3BCQ - chains C and D of the 4 polymer chains in the assembly; structure by X-ray diffraction, 2.40 A resolution.

# Chain C
Name: Alpha-chain hemoglobin
Source organism: Brycon cephalus
UniProtKB: A1YZP4 (A1YZP4_9TELE); residues 1-142 here correspond to UniProt positions 2-143 (UniProt number = residue number + 1)
Chain sequence (142 residues; row label = number of the first residue in the row):
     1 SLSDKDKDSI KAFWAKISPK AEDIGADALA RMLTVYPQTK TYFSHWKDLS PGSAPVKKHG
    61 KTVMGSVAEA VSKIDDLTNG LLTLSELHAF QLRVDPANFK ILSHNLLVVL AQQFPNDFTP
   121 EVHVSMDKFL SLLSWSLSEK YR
Bound ions: heme Fe: H88 (together with oxygen molecule)
Residues lining bound ligands: heme / oxygen molecule: M32, T39, Y42, F43, H45, W46, H59, T62, V63, S66, V67, L84, L87, H88, L92, V94, N98, F99, L102, L133, L137

# Chain D
Name: Beta-chain hemoglobin
Source organism: Brycon cephalus
Chain sequence (146 residues; each row starts with the number of its first residue):
     1 VEWSTAERSA IAGLWGKISV DEIGPQALSR LLIVYPWTQR HFAAFGNLSS PAAINGNPKV
    61 AHHGKVVMGG LERAIKNMDN IKAAYSSLSV MHSEKLHVDP DNFRLLADCI TVCVAMKFGP
   121 SAFTPDVQEA WQKFLAVVVA ALSRYH
Bound ions: heme Fe: H92 (together with oxygen molecule)
Residues lining bound ligands:
  - heme (HEM): T38, H41, F42, A44, F45, H63, V66, V67, G70, L71, Y85, L88, M91, H92, L96, V98, N102, F103, L106, I110, L142
  - oxygen molecule (OXY): F42, H63, V67, H92, L106

# Interface between chain C and chain D
Residue-residue contacts (34):
  R31(C) - F123(D)  hydrogen bond (side chain-backbone)
  R31(C) - T124(D)
  R31(C) - P125(D)
  R31(C) - Q128(D)  hydrogen bond
  T34(C) - P125(D)
  T34(C) - E129(D)
  V35(C) - P125(D)
  V35(C) - Q128(D)
  V35(C) - E129(D)
  V35(C) - Q132(D)
  Y36(C) - Q132(D)  hydrogen bond
  P51(C) - P125(D)  hydrophobic
  H104(C) - D108(D)  salt bridge
  N105(C) - Q128(D)  hydrogen bond
  L107(C) - V112(D)  hydrophobic
  V108(C) - T111(D)
  V108(C) - A115(D)  hydrophobic
  V108(C) - F123(D)  hydrophobic
  A111(C) - M116(D)  hydrophobic
  Q112(C) - A115(D)
  Q112(C) - G119(D)
  Q112(C) - P120(D)
  Q112(C) - F123(D)  hydrogen bond (side chain-backbone)
  P115(C) - M116(D)
  F118(C) - R30(D)  hydrogen bond (backbone-side chain)
  F118(C) - M116(D)
  T119(C) - R30(D)
  P120(C) - R30(D)
  P120(C) - I33(D)  hydrophobic
  P120(C) - V34(D)
  E121(C) - P51(D)
  H123(C) - R30(D)  hydrogen bond
  H123(C) - V34(D)
  D127(C) - Y35(D)  hydrogen bond
Interface residues without a listed pair, chain C (19 interface residues in all): V124

# Overview
The interface between chain C and chain D involves 19 residues on one side and 18 on the other, with 8
hydrogen bonds and 1 salt bridge. Polar pairs include H104(C)-D108(D), R31(C)-F123(D) and R31(C)-Q128(D).
Ligands of chain C: heme / oxygen molecule.
Here chain C is Alpha-chain hemoglobin and chain D is Beta-chain hemoglobin, both from Brycon cephalus. Entry
3BCQ (Crystal structure of oxy-hemoglobin from Brycon cephalus) was determined by X-ray diffraction.
